5C7T - chains A and B; structure by X-ray diffraction, 2.06 A resolution.

[Chain A (and B)]
Molecule: NudF protein
Organism: Bdellovibrio bacteriovorus
Notes: EC 3.6.1.13; chain B of this document is another copy of the same molecule, construct and numbering; everything in this record applies to it too
UniProt: Q6MIH8 (Q6MIH8_BDEBA); residues 1-182 here = UniProt positions 1-182
Amino-acid sequence (182 residues; row label = number of the first residue in the row):
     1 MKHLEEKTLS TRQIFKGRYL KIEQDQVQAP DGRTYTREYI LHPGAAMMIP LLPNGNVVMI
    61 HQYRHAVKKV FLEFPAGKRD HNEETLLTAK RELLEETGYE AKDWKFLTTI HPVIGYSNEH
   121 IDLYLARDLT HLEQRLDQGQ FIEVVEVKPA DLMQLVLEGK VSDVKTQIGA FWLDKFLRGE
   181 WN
Sequence notes: engineered mutation Q140 (Glu in Q6MIH8)
Residues lining bound ligands:
  - adenosine-5-diphosphoribose (APR), molecule 1: Y19, H42, A45, Q62, R64, A76, G77, K78, E92, E119, I121, Q138, G139, Q140, D163, K165
  - adenosine-5-diphosphoribose (APR), molecule 2: T36, R37, E38, V113, I114, G115, Y116
  - 2-(2-methoxyethoxy)ethanol (PG0): H61, V70, L72, V147, L155
Reported in the primary citation:
  - binding site for adenosine-5-diphosphoribose: Y19, R37, E38, R64, G115, E119, D163, K165
  - catalytic residues: R64 (proposed by the authors, not directly observed)
  - specificity-determining residues: D163, K165

[Interface between chain A and chain B]
Pairs across the interface (143; chain A residue first):
  M1(A) with H61(B); V70(B); E143(B)
  H3(A) with E143(B), salt bridge
  L4(A) with H61(B); Y63(B)
  E5(A) with Y63(B)
  E6(A) with Y63(B); H65(B)
  T8(A) with H65(B), hydrogen bond
  I14(A) with F15(B), hydrophobic
  F15(A) with I14(B), hydrophobic; F15(B), hydrophobic; I22(B), hydrophobic
  G17(A) with E38(B)
  R18(A) with T36(B); E38(B), hydrogen bond (backbone-side chain)
  Y19(A) with T36(B); E38(B), hydrogen bond (backbone-side chain)
  L20(A) with E38(B), hydrogen bond (backbone-side chain); Y116(B), hydrophobic
  I22(A) with L20(B), hydrophobic; I22(B), hydrophobic
  D25(A) with H65(B), salt bridge
  V27(A) with H65(B)
  A29(A) with F141(B), hydrophobic
  P30(A) with F141(B)
  D31(A) with F141(B)
  Y35(A) with G139(B)
  T36(A) with Y19(B)
  R37(A) with H65(B); G139(B), hydrogen bond (side chain-backbone)
  E38(A) with G17(B); R18(B), hydrogen bond (side chain-backbone); Y19(B), hydrogen bond (side chain-backbone); L20(B), hydrogen bond (side chain-backbone)
  Y39(A) with L20(B); H65(B); A66(B), hydrophobic; K68(B), hydrogen bond
  I40(A) with I40(B), hydrophobic; Y116(B), hydrophobic
  H42(A) with Y116(B)
  H61(A) with L4(B)
  Y63(A) with L4(B); E5(B); E6(B)
  R64(A) with I114(B); G115(B)
  H65(A) with E6(B); T8(B); D25(B), salt bridge; V27(B); R37(B); Y39(B)
  A66(A) with Y39(B), hydrophobic; I114(B); S117(B); N118(B)
  V67(A) with H111(B); S117(B)
  K68(A) with Y39(B), hydrogen bond
  F71(A) with H111(B); I114(B), hydrophobic
  E73(A) with I114(B)
  T108(A) with G159(B)
  T109(A) with S162(B)
  I110(A) with S162(B); V164(B), hydrophobic; Q167(B)
  H111(A) with V67(B); F71(B); S162(B), hydrogen bond; D163(B); V164(B), hydrogen bond (backbone-backbone)
  P112(A) with P112(B); V164(B)
  V113(A) with V113(B), hydrophobic; Y116(B)
  I114(A) with R64(B); A66(B); F71(B), hydrophobic; E73(B); D163(B)
  G115(A) with R64(B)
  Y116(A) with L20(B), hydrophobic; I40(B), hydrophobic; H42(B); V113(B); S117(B), hydrogen bond; E119(B), hydrogen bond
  S117(A) with A66(B); V67(B); Y116(B), hydrogen bond
  N118(A) with A66(B)
  E119(A) with Y116(B), hydrogen bond
  Q138(A) with Y35(B), hydrogen bond
  G139(A) with Y35(B); R37(B)
  F141(A) with L4(B); A29(B), hydrophobic; P30(B); D31(B)
  M153(A) with W181(B)
  V156(A) with W172(B); W181(B), hydrophobic
  L157(A) with W172(B); W181(B), hydrophobic
  G159(A) with T108(B)
  S162(A) with T109(B); I110(B); H111(B), hydrogen bond
  D163(A) with H111(B); I114(B)
  V164(A) with I110(B), hydrophobic; H111(B), hydrogen bond (backbone-backbone); P112(B); V164(B), hydrophobic; I168(B), hydrophobic
  Q167(A) with I110(B); I168(B); W172(B), hydrogen bond
  I168(A) with V164(B), hydrophobic; Q167(B); I168(B), hydrophobic
  F171(A) with F171(B), hydrophobic; W172(B); W181(B), hydrophobic
  W172(A) with V156(B); L157(B); Q167(B), hydrogen bond; F171(B)
  D174(A) with K175(B), salt bridge
  K175(A) with M153(B); D174(B), salt bridge; R178(B)
  R178(A) with K175(B); E180(B), salt bridge
  E180(A) with R178(B), salt bridge
  W181(A) with M153(B); V156(B), hydrophobic; L157(B), hydrophobic; F171(B), hydrophobic
Other interface residues (no listed pair), chain A (71 interface residues in all): Q24, Q62, V70, I142, E143, K165
Other interface residues (no listed pair), chain B (69 interface residues in all): H3, Q24, Q62, Q138, K165

[Overview]
Chain A and chain B form an interface of 71 and 69 residues respectively, with 21 hydrogen bonds and 7 salt
bridges. Polar contacts include H3(A)-E143(B), D25(A)-H65(B) and D174(A)-K175(B). Ligands of chain A:
adenosine-5-diphosphoribose and 2-(2-methoxyethoxy)ethanol. The paper reports the catalytic residue R64(A); a
binding site for adenosine-5-diphosphoribose at Y19(A), R37(A) and E38(A) among others.
Both chains are NudF protein (Bdellovibrio bacteriovorus). Entry 5C7T (Crystal Structure of the Bdellovibrio
bacteriovorus Nucleoside Diphosphate Sugar Hydrolase in complex with ADP-ribose) was determined by X-ray
diffraction (same publication as 5C7Q).
